PDB entry 3ZSK | X-ray diffraction, 0.90 A resolution | chain A

== Chain A ==
Protein: Galectin-3
Organism: Homo sapiens
Notes: fragment: carbohydrate recognition domain, residues 114-250
Reference sequence: P17931 (LEG3_HUMAN); residues 114-250 here = UniProt positions 114-250
Sequence (138 residues; each row starts with the number of its first residue):
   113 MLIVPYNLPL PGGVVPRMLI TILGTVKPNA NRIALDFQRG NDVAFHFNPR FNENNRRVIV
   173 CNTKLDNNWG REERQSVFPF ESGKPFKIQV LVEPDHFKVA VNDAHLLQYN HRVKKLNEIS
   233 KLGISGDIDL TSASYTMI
Construct notes: expression tag (113)
Swiss-Prot annotation at these positions:
  - motif: K226 to D241 (Nuclear export signal)
  - binding site (a beta-D-galactoside): W181 to Q187
  - modified residue: S188 (Phosphoserine)

== Summary ==
UniProt lists 7 beta-D-galactoside-binding residues.
Chain A is Galectin-3 (Homo sapiens); the structure, Crystal structure of Human Galectin-3 CRD with glycerol
bound at 0.90 angstrom resolution, was determined by X-ray diffraction (same publication as 3ZSJ, 3ZSL and
3ZSM).
